PDB entry 8PTO | electron microscopy, 2.70 A resolution | chains B and C of the 9 polymer chains in the assembly

== Chain B (and C) ==
Protein: Transcription termination factor Rho
From: Escherichia coli
Notes: EC 3.6.4.-; chain C of this document is another copy of the same molecule, construct and numbering; everything in this record applies to it too
Reference sequence: P0AG30 (RHO_ECOLI); residues 1-419 here = UniProt positions 1-419
Amino-acid sequence (419 residues; numbered 1 to 419; the number before each row is that of its first residue):
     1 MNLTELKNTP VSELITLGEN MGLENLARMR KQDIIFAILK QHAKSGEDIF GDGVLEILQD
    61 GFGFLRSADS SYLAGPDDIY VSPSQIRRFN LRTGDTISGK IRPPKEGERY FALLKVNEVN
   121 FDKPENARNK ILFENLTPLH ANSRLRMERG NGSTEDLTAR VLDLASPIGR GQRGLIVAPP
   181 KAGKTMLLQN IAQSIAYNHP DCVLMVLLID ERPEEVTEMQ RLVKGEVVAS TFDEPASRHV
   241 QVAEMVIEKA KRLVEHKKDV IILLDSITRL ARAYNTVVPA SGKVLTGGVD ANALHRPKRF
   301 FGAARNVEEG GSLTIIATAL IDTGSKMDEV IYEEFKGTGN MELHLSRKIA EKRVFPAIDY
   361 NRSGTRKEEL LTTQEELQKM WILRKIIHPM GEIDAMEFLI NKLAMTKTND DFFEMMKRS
Unresolved in the structure: 419
Ligand contacts:
  - ADP (adenosine-5'-diphosphate), molecule 1: Thr158, Pro180, Lys181, Ala182, Gly183, Lys184, Thr185, Met186, Phe355
  - ADP, molecule 2: Arg366, Lys367, Glu369
Swiss-Prot annotation at these positions:
  - region: Gly61 to Arg66 (RNA-binding 1), Asp78 to Tyr80 (RNA-binding 1), Glu108 to Tyr110 (RNA-binding 1), Val284 to Gly288 (RNA-binding 2)
  - binding site (ATP): Gly169 to Gly174, Lys181 to Met186, Arg212
  - site: Lys326 (RNA-binding 2)
  - mutagenesis: Phe62 (F62L/A: Defective for RNA-binding), Phe64 (F64L/A: Defective for RNA-binding), Lys181 (K181Q: Partial loss of ATPase, helicase and termination activity), Lys184 (K184Q: Improves ATPase and helicase activity but reduced termination activity), Cys202 (C202G/S: Does not affect the kinetics of ATP hydrolysis and inhibition by bicyclomycin), Asp265 (D265N: Loss of ATPase activity, helicase and termination activity)

== How chain B and chain C interact ==
Contacting residue pairs (54):
  Asn90(B) with Asn25(C); Arg28(C), hydrogen bond (backbone-side chain)
  Arg92(B) with Arg28(C), hydrogen bond (side chain-backbone)
  Asp95(B) with Arg28(C), salt bridge
  Ala127(B) with Arg28(C), hydrogen bond (backbone-side chain)
  Arg128(B) with Asn25(C), hydrogen bond; Ala27(C); Arg28(C)
  Asn129(B) with Ala27(C)
  Lys130(B) with Ala27(C); Arg28(C)
  Ile131(B) with Ala27(C)
  Leu132(B) with Ala27(C), hydrogen bond (backbone-backbone)
  Asn135(B) with Val11(C); Met29(C), hydrogen bond (side chain-backbone); Arg30(C); Lys31(C), hydrogen bond (side chain-backbone)
  Pro138(B) with Thr217(C), hydrogen bond (backbone-side chain)
  Leu139(B) with Glu214(C)
  His140(B) with Glu214(C); Glu215(C), salt bridge; Glu218(C)
  Arg173(B) with Pro213(C); Glu214(C), salt bridge; Phe232(C)
  Arg252(B) with Arg28(C)
  Glu255(B) with Arg28(C), salt bridge
  Lys283(B) with Asn275(C); Thr276(C); Val278(C), hydrogen bond (side chain-backbone); Ala280(C)
  Ala291(B) with Thr276(C)
  His295(B) with Asp233(C); Glu234(C); Pro235(C)
  Lys298(B) with Phe232(C); Asp233(C)
  Arg299(B) with Asp233(C)
  Gly302(B) with Phe232(C)
  Glu308(B) with Arg221(C), salt bridge
  Glu333(B) with Gly324(C); Ser325(C), hydrogen bond
  Lys336(B) with Thr323(C), hydrogen bond (side chain-backbone); Gly324(C); Ser325(C)
  Gly337(B) with Arg212(C), hydrogen bond (backbone-side chain)
  Thr338(B) with Arg212(C); Phe232(C)
  Asn340(B) with Arg212(C); Glu214(C), hydrogen bond
  Arg366(B) with Arg212(C)
  Lys367(B) with Glu218(C)
  Trp381(B) with Arg353(C), hydrogen bond (backbone-side chain)
  His388(B) with Glu351(C), salt bridge
Also at the interface, not in a pair above, chain B (37 interface residues in all): Thr137, Arg305, Glu334, Glu342, Lys385
Also at the interface, not in a pair above, chain C (31 interface residues in all): Ser12, Lys181, Arg272, Pro279

== In short ==
37 residues of chain B and 31 residues of chain C are in contact; the contacts include 14 hydrogen bonds and 6
salt bridges. Polar contacts include Asp95(B)-Arg28(C), His140(B)-Glu215(C) and Arg173(B)-Glu214(C). Bound to
chain B: ADP.
Both chains are Transcription termination factor Rho (Escherichia coli). Entry 8PTO (Structure of Rho pentamer
in complex with Rof and ADP) was determined by electron microscopy (same publication as 8PTG, 8PTM, 8PTN and
8PTP).
